Entry 7XSQ (electron microscopy, 2.88 A resolution); this record covers chains A and D of the 3 polymer chains in the assembly.

Chain A:
Protein: RAMP superfamily protein
Organism: Candidatus Scalindua brodae
UniProtKB: A0A0B0EGF3 (A0A0B0EGF3_9BACT); residues 6-1722 here correspond to UniProt positions 1-1717 (UniProt number = residue number - 5)
Chain sequence (1722 residues; row label = number of the first residue in the row):
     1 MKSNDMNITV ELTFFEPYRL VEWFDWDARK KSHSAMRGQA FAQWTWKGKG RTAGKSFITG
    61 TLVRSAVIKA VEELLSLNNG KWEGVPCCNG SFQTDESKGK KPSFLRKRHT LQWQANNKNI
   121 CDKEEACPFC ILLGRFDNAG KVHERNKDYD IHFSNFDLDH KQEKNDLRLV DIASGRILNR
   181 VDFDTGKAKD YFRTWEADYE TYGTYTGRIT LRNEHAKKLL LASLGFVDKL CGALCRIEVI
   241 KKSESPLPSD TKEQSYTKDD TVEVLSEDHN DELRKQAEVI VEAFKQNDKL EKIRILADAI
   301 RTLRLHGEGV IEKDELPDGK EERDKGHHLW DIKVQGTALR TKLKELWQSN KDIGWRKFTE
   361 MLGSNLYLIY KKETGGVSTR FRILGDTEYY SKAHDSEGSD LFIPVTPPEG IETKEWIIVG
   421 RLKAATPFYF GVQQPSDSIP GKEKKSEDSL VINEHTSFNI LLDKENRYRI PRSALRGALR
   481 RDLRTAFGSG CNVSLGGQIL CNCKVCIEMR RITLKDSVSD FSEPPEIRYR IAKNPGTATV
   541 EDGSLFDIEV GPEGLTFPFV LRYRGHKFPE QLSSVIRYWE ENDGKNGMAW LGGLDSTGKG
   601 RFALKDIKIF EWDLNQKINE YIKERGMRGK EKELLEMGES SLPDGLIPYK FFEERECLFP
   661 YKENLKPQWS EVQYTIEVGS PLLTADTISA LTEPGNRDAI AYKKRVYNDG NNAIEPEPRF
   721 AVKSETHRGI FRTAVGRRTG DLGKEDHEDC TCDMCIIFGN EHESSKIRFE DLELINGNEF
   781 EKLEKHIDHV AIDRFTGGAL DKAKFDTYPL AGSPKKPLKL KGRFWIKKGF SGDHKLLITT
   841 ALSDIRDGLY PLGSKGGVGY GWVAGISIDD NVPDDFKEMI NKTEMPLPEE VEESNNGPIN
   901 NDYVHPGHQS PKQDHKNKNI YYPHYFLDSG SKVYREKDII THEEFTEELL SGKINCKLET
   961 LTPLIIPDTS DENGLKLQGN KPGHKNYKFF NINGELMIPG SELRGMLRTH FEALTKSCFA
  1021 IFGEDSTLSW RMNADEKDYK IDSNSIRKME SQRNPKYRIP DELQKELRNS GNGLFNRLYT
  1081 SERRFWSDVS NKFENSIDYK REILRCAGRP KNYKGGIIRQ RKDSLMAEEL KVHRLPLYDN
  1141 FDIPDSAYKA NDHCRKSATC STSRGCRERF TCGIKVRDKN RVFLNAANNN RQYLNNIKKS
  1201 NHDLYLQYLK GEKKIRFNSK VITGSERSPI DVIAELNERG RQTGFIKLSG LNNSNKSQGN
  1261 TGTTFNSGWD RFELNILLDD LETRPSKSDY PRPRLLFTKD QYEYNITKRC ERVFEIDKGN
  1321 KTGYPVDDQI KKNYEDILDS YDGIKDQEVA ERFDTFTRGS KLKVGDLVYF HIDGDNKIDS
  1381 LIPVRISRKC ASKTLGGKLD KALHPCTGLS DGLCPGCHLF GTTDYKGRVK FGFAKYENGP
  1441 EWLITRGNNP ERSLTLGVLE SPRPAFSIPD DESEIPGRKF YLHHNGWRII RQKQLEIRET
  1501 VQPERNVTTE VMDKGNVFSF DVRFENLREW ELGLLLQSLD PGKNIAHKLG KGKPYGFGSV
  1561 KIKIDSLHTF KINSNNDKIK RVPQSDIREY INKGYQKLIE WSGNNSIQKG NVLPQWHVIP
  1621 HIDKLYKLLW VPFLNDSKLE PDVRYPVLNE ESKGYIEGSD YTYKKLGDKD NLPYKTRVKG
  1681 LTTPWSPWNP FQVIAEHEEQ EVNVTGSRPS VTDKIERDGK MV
Not modelled in the structure: 1-4, 242-265, 445-448, 885-897, 1031-1388, 1693-1722
Construct notes: conflict Met1, Lys2, Ser3, Asn4, Asp5
Bound ions: Zn2+ site 1: Cys88, Cys121, Cys127, Cys130; Zn2+ site 2: Cys491, Cys501, Cys503, Cys506; Zn2+ site 3: His747, Cys750, Cys752, Cys755; Zn2+ site 4: Cys1018, Cys1406, Cys1414, Cys1417
What the authors report for this chain:
  - conformationally variable residues (order/disorder transition): Gly376 to Asp386, Ser449 to Asn453
  - mutagenesis - R37E, Y367A, R382A, R476E, H762A: decreased catalytic activity
  - catalytic residues: Asp547, Asp806
  - mutagenesis - D547A, D547A/D698A: abolished catalytic activity

Chain D:
Molecule: 74-nt RNA strand
Organism: Candidatus Scalindua brodae
Sequence (74 nucleotides; numbered -35 to 38; the number before each row is that of its first residue; numbers below 1 keep their minus sign (G-35 is residue -35)):
   -35 GUUAUGAAAC AAGAGAAGGA CUUAAUGUCA CGGUACCCAA UUUUCUGCCC CGGACUCCAC
    25 GGCUGUUACU AGAG
Not modelled in the structure: -35 to -18, 17-38

Chain A / chain D interface:
Contacting residue pairs (222; chain A residue first):
  Glu16(A) - C-5(D)  hydrogen bond to the base
  Arg19(A) - C-5(D)  salt bridge to the phosphate
  Trp23(A) - U-14(D)  sugar contact
  Trp23(A) - U-13(D)  phosphate contact
  Arg37(A) - A-6(D)  hydrogen bond to the sugar
  Arg37(A) - G-3(D)  hydrogen bond to the base
  Ala40(A) - U-8(D)  base contact
  Phe41(A) - A-6(D)  sugar contact
  Thr45(A) - U-14(D)  hydrogen bond to the phosphate
  Lys55(A) - C-15(D)  base contact
  Lys55(A) - U-14(D)  base contact
  Phe57(A) - U-14(D)  stacking on the base
  Thr59(A) - U-13(D)  sugar contact
  Gly60(A) - A-11(D)  base contact
  Thr61(A) - U-13(D)  sugar contact
  Thr61(A) - A-11(D)  base contact
  Leu62(A) - U-8(D)  base contact
  Arg64(A) - A-11(D)  base contact
  Arg64(A) - U-10(D)  phosphate contact
  Arg64(A) - G-9(D)  salt bridge to the phosphate
  Ser65(A) - U-8(D)  base contact
  Ser91(A) - U-10(D)  hydrogen bond to the sugar
  Phe92(A) - G-9(D)  base contact
  Gln93(A) - U-10(D)  base contact
  Gln93(A) - G-9(D)  base contact
  Thr94(A) - U-10(D)  base contact
  Thr94(A) - G-9(D)  hydrogen bond to the base
  Lys101(A) - G-9(D)  hydrogen bond to the base
  Pro102(A) - A-11(D)  phosphate contact
  Pro102(A) - G-9(D)  phosphate contact
  Ser103(A) - A-11(D)  hydrogen bond to the phosphate
  Phe104(A) - G-9(D)  hydrogen bond to the sugar
  Phe104(A) - U-8(D)  stacking on the base
  Leu105(A) - G-9(D)  sugar contact
  Leu105(A) - U-8(D)  sugar contact
  Arg106(A) - G-9(D)  hydrogen bond to the base
  Arg106(A) - U-8(D)  salt bridge to the phosphate
  Arg106(A) - C-7(D)  phosphate contact
  Lys107(A) - C-7(D)  hydrogen bond to the phosphate
  Lys107(A) - G-4(D)  base contact
  Arg108(A) - C-7(D)  sugar contact
  Leu133(A) - U-10(D)  sugar contact
  Gly134(A) - U-10(D)  phosphate contact
  Arg135(A) - U-10(D)  sugar contact
  Asp137(A) - U-10(D)  phosphate contact
  Ala139(A) - A-11(D)  sugar contact
  Gly140(A) - U-10(D)  phosphate contact
  Lys141(A) - A-11(D)  sugar contact
  Lys141(A) - U-10(D)  salt bridge to the phosphate
  His143(A) - A-12(D)  stacking on the base
  Tyr149(A) - A-12(D)  base contact
  Tyr149(A) - A-11(D)  base contact
  Ile151(A) - A-11(D)  base contact
  His152(A) - U-13(D)  base contact
  His152(A) - A-12(D)  hydrogen bond to the base
  Phe153(A) - U-13(D)  base contact
  Phe153(A) - A-11(D)  hydrogen bond to the base
  Ser154(A) - U-13(D)  base contact
  Asn155(A) - U-14(D)  base contact
  Asn155(A) - U-13(D)  hydrogen bond to the base
  Asp157(A) - C-15(D)  base contact
  Asp157(A) - U-14(D)  base contact
  Arg176(A) - A-1(D)  salt bridge to the phosphate
  Ile177(A) - A-1(D)  base contact
  Leu178(A) - A-1(D)  phosphate contact
  Asn179(A) - G-3(D)  hydrogen bond to the sugar
  Asn179(A) - U-2(D)  sugar contact
  Asn179(A) - A-1(D)  hydrogen bond to the base
  Asn179(A) - C0(D)  hydrogen bond to the sugar
  Arg180(A) - G-3(D)  base contact
  Arg180(A) - U-2(D)  phosphate contact
  Val181(A) - U-2(D)  hydrogen bond to the phosphate
  Val181(A) - C0(D)  sugar contact
  Gly186(A) - C0(D)  hydrogen bond to the sugar
  Gly186(A) - C1(D)  sugar contact
  Lys187(A) - C0(D)  sugar contact
  Lys187(A) - C1(D)  base contact
  Ala188(A) - C0(D)  hydrogen bond to the base
  Asp190(A) - G-3(D)  hydrogen bond to the base
  Tyr191(A) - G-3(D)  base contact
  Tyr191(A) - A-1(D)  base contact
  Phe192(A) - G-3(D)  base contact
  Arg208(A) - G-17(D)  salt bridge to the phosphate
  Lys229(A) - C-5(D)  base contact
  Gly232(A) - C-5(D)  phosphate contact
  Arg380(A) - C2(D)  hydrogen bond to the base
  Arg380(A) - A3(D)  base contact
  Asp386(A) - A-1(D)  base contact
  Tyr389(A) - G-3(D)  hydrogen bond to the base
  Ser391(A) - A-6(D)  hydrogen bond to the base
  Ser391(A) - G-3(D)  base contact
  Tyr429(A) - C0(D)  phosphate contact
  Gly431(A) - A-1(D)  sugar contact
  Gly431(A) - C0(D)  phosphate contact
  Arg472(A) - C-5(D)  salt bridge to the phosphate
  Ser473(A) - U-2(D)  sugar contact
  Ser473(A) - A-1(D)  phosphate contact
  Arg476(A) - C-5(D)  hydrogen bond to the phosphate
  Arg476(A) - G-4(D)  salt bridge to the phosphate
  Arg476(A) - G-3(D)  salt bridge to the phosphate
  Gly477(A) - U-2(D)  sugar contact
  Arg480(A) - G-3(D)  salt bridge to the phosphate
  Arg481(A) - U-2(D)  hydrogen bond to the base
  Ser494(A) - G-4(D)  base contact
  Leu495(A) - G-4(D)  base contact
  Leu495(A) - G-3(D)  base contact
  Leu500(A) - C-7(D)  base contact
  Met509(A) - G-4(D)  phosphate contact
  Arg510(A) - G-4(D)  phosphate contact
  Ile512(A) - C-5(D)  base contact
  Thr513(A) - C-5(D)  base contact
  Leu514(A) - C-5(D)  hydrogen bond to the base
  Tyr529(A) - U5(D)  base contact
  Arg530(A) - A3(D)  salt bridge to the phosphate
  Arg530(A) - U5(D)  phosphate contact
  Ile531(A) - A3(D)  sugar contact
  Ile531(A) - A4(D)  sugar contact
  Ile531(A) - U5(D)  sugar contact
  Ala532(A) - A3(D)  sugar contact
  Lys533(A) - U6(D)  phosphate contact
  Thr539(A) - U7(D)  sugar contact
  Val540(A) - U6(D)  base contact
  Leu545(A) - U5(D)  base contact
  Phe546(A) - A3(D)  base contact
  Gly592(A) - U-2(D)  base contact
  Gly593(A) - C0(D)  phosphate contact
  Gly593(A) - C1(D)  phosphate contact
  Asp595(A) - C1(D)  phosphate contact
  Ser596(A) - C2(D)  hydrogen bond to the phosphate
  Thr684(A) - U6(D)  phosphate contact
  Ala685(A) - U5(D)  sugar contact
  Ala685(A) - U6(D)  hydrogen bond to the phosphate
  Thr687(A) - U5(D)  base contact
  Lys723(A) - U5(D)  salt bridge to the phosphate
  Glu725(A) - A4(D)  sugar contact
  Glu725(A) - U5(D)  phosphate contact
  Thr726(A) - A4(D)  phosphate contact
  Thr726(A) - U5(D)  hydrogen bond to the phosphate
  Arg728(A) - A3(D)  salt bridge to the phosphate
  Gly729(A) - A4(D)  sugar contact
  Ile730(A) - A4(D)  base contact
  Arg732(A) - A3(D)  sugar contact
  Arg732(A) - A4(D)  salt bridge to the phosphate
  Thr733(A) - A4(D)  hydrogen bond to the base
  Phe758(A) - C2(D)  sugar contact
  Gly759(A) - C2(D)  sugar contact
  Asn760(A) - C1(D)  hydrogen bond to the sugar
  Asn760(A) - C2(D)  sugar contact
  Glu761(A) - C1(D)  base contact
  Glu761(A) - C2(D)  base contact
  Glu763(A) - C1(D)  hydrogen bond to the sugar
  Ser764(A) - C1(D)  phosphate contact
  Ser765(A) - C2(D)  hydrogen bond to the phosphate
  Asp788(A) - G11(D)  sugar contact
  His789(A) - G11(D)  phosphate contact
  Val790(A) - C9(D)  hydrogen bond to the sugar
  Val790(A) - U10(D)  sugar contact
  Val790(A) - G11(D)  hydrogen bond to the phosphate
  Ala791(A) - C9(D)  base contact
  Ala791(A) - U10(D)  phosphate contact
  Ile792(A) - U10(D)  hydrogen bond to the phosphate
  Ile792(A) - C12(D)  sugar contact
  Arg794(A) - U10(D)  salt bridge to the phosphate
  Gly797(A) - C12(D)  hydrogen bond to the sugar
  Gly798(A) - C12(D)  sugar contact
  Ala799(A) - G11(D)  base contact
  Ala799(A) - C12(D)  base contact
  Lys804(A) - G11(D)  base contact
  Phe805(A) - C9(D)  base contact
  Ser854(A) - U6(D)  phosphate contact
  Ser854(A) - U7(D)  hydrogen bond to the phosphate
  Lys855(A) - U7(D)  hydrogen bond to the phosphate
  Tyr922(A) - C15(D)  hydrogen bond to the phosphate
  His924(A) - C15(D)  salt bridge to the phosphate
  Pro967(A) - C12(D)  phosphate contact
  Thr969(A) - G11(D)  hydrogen bond to the base
  Ser1001(A) - U10(D)  sugar contact
  Ser1001(A) - G11(D)  hydrogen bond to the phosphate
  Glu1002(A) - U10(D)  sugar contact
  Glu1002(A) - G11(D)  phosphate contact
  Glu1002(A) - C12(D)  phosphate contact
  Arg1004(A) - U8(D)  phosphate contact
  Arg1004(A) - C9(D)  salt bridge to the phosphate
  Gly1005(A) - U10(D)  sugar contact
  Arg1008(A) - U8(D)  hydrogen bond to the phosphate
  Arg1008(A) - C9(D)  salt bridge to the phosphate
  Ile1021(A) - C9(D)  sugar contact
  Ile1021(A) - U10(D)  phosphate contact
  Phe1420(A) - U8(D)  sugar contact
  Gly1421(A) - U8(D)  sugar contact
  Thr1422(A) - U7(D)  hydrogen bond to the sugar
  Thr1422(A) - U8(D)  sugar contact
  Thr1423(A) - U7(D)  base contact
  Tyr1425(A) - U7(D)  hydrogen bond to the sugar
  Lys1426(A) - U7(D)  phosphate contact
  Gly1427(A) - U8(D)  phosphate contact
  Val1458(A) - C14(D)  base contact
  Leu1459(A) - C13(D)  base contact
  Glu1460(A) - C13(D)  hydrogen bond to the sugar
  Glu1460(A) - C14(D)  base contact
  Ser1461(A) - C13(D)  sugar contact
  Ser1461(A) - C14(D)  sugar contact
  Pro1462(A) - C13(D)  sugar contact
  Arg1463(A) - C15(D)  hydrogen bond to the base
  Arg1463(A) - G16(D)  hydrogen bond to the sugar
  Ala1465(A) - G16(D)  phosphate contact
  Phe1466(A) - C15(D)  phosphate contact
  Tyr1481(A) - C13(D)  hydrogen bond to the phosphate
  Tyr1481(A) - C14(D)  phosphate contact
  Gly1550(A) - C13(D)  phosphate contact
  Lys1551(A) - C13(D)  phosphate contact
  Gly1552(A) - C13(D)  hydrogen bond to the phosphate
  Lys1553(A) - U10(D)  hydrogen bond to the base
  Lys1553(A) - C12(D)  phosphate contact
  Lys1553(A) - C13(D)  hydrogen bond to the phosphate
  Pro1554(A) - C13(D)  phosphate contact
  Pro1554(A) - C14(D)  phosphate contact
  Tyr1645(A) - C14(D)  hydrogen bond to the phosphate
  Tyr1645(A) - C15(D)  phosphate contact
  Leu1648(A) - C15(D)  base contact
  Tyr1663(A) - C14(D)  hydrogen bond to the sugar
  Tyr1663(A) - C15(D)  hydrogen bond to the phosphate
Other interface residues (no listed pair), chain A (179 interface residues in all): Asp25, Gln39, Lys47, Lys69, Asn146, Leu234, Tyr390, Asp400, Leu401, Val432, Ala474, Val493, Gly497, Ala538, Leu594, Leu683, His762, Ala803, Tyr850, Pro851, Gly853, Gly856, Thr1009, Trp1030

Overview:
179 residues of chain A and 33 residues of chain D are in contact, with 56 hydrogen bonds, 18 salt bridges and
3 aromatic stacking contacts. Polar contacts include Glu16(A)-C-5(D), Arg37(A)-G-3(D) and Thr94(A)-G-9(D). The
paper reports catalytic residues Asp547(A) and Asp806(A); R37E, Y367A and R382A of chain A, among others,
reduce catalytic activity; 7 substitutions were tested in all.
Chain A is RAMP superfamily protein and chain D is a 74-nt RNA strand, both from Candidatus Scalindua brodae;
the structure, Structure of the Craspase, was determined by electron microscopy (same publication as 7XSO,
7XSP, 7XSR, 7XSS and 7XT4).
